Entry 6EN0 (X-ray diffraction, 2.80 A resolution); this record covers chains A and B of the 4 polymer chains in the assembly.

# Chain A (and B)
Molecule: Int protein
Organism: Enterococcus faecalis
Notes: chain B of this document is another copy of the same molecule, construct and numbering; everything in this record applies to it too
Reference sequence: Q7BP35 (Q7BP35_ENTFL); numbering as in UniProt (aligned over 82-397)
Amino-acid sequence (317 residues; numbered 81 to 397; the number before each row is that of its first residue):
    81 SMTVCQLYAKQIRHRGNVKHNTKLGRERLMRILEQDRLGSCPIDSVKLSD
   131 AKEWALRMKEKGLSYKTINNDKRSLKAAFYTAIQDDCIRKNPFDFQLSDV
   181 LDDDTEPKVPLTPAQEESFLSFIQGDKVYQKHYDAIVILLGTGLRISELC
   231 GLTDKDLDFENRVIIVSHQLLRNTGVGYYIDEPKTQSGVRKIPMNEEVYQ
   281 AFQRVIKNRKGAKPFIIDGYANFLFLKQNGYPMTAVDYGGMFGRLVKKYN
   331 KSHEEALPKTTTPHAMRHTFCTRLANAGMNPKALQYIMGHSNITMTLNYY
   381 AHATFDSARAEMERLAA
Not modelled in the structure: 262-268, 395-397 (chain B: 81, 126-127, 166-168, 397)
Differences from the reference sequence: expression tag (81)
From the paper describing this entry:
  - binding site for the 44-nt DNA strand: Arg225
  - mutagenesis - R225K: abolished catalytic activity
  - catalytic residues: Arg225, Tyr379, Tyr380
  - mutagenesis - R153A, R153A/Y160A: decreased catalytic activity on strand exchange
  - mutagenesis - R153A, R153A/Y160A: decreased catalytic activity on excision
  - mutagenesis - R153A/Y160A: unchanged catalytic activity
  - mutagenesis - Y379F, Y380F: unchanged catalytic activity on cleave DNA
  - mutagenesis - Y379F/Y380F: abolished catalytic activity on cleave DNA
  - mutagenesis - Y380F: abolished catalytic activity on strand exchange
  - mutagenesis - Y379F: unchanged catalytic activity on strand exchange
  - mutagenesis - Y379F/Y380F: abolished catalytic activity on suicide CI5 DNA

# Interface between chain A and chain B
Residue-residue contacts (31):
  Val243(A) - Phe385(B)  hydrophobic
  Lys271(A) - Phe385(B)
  Ile272(A) - Phe385(B)
  Pro273(A) - Phe385(B)  hydrophobic
  Pro273(A) - Arg389(B)
  Ala357(A) - Leu395(B)
  Gly358(A) - Arg394(B)
  Met359(A) - Glu391(B)
  Met359(A) - Leu395(B)  hydrophobic
  Asn360(A) - Glu391(B)  hydrogen bond (backbone-side chain)
  Pro361(A) - Tyr380(B)  hydrophobic
  Pro361(A) - Ala381(B)
  Pro361(A) - Ala383(B)
  Lys362(A) - Leu377(B)
  Lys362(A) - Ala383(B)
  Ala363(A) - Ala383(B)  hydrophobic
  Ala363(A) - Ala388(B)  hydrophobic
  Leu377(A) - Lys362(B)  hydrogen bond (backbone-side chain)
  Leu377(A) - Ile373(B)  hydrophobic
  Tyr380(A) - Lys362(B)  hydrogen bond (backbone-side chain)
  Ala381(A) - Lys362(B)
  Ala383(A) - Lys362(B)
  Phe385(A) - Val243(B)  hydrophobic
  Phe385(A) - Lys271(B)
  Phe385(A) - Tyr366(B)  hydrophobic
  Ala388(A) - Ala363(B)  hydrophobic
  Ala388(A) - Ile367(B)  hydrophobic
  Glu391(A) - Ala363(B)
  Met392(A) - Pro273(B)  hydrophobic
  Met392(A) - Met359(B)  hydrophobic
  Met392(A) - Ile367(B)  hydrophobic
Also at the interface, not in a pair above, chain A (24 interface residues in all): Asn275, Phe350, Ile373, His382, Ser387
Also at the interface, not in a pair above, chain B (24 interface residues in all): Phe350, Leu354, Asn360, Pro361, Met392

# Overview
Chain A and chain B each contribute 24 residues to their interface, with 3 hydrogen bonds. Polar pairs include
Asn360(A)-Glu391(B), Leu377(A)-Lys362(B) and Tyr380(A)-Lys362(B). The paper reports catalytic residues
Arg225(A), Tyr379(A) and Tyr380(A); R153A and R153A/Y160A of chain A reduce catalytic activity on strand
exchange; 6 substitutions were tested in all.
Chain A and chain B are both Int protein (Enterococcus faecalis); the structure, Structure of the Tn1549
transposon Integrase (aa 82-397) in complex with circular intermediate DNA (CI5-DNA), was determined by X-ray
diffraction together with 6EMY, 6EMZ, 6EN1 and 6EN2 from the same study.
